PDB entry 8I03 | electron microscopy, 3.20 A resolution | chains E and G of the 11 polymer chains in the assembly

# Chain E
Name: Transcriptional regulatory protein dep1
Source organism: Schizosaccharomyces pombe
UniProt: Q9P7M1 (DEP1_SCHPO); residues 1-491 here = UniProt positions 1-491
Sequence (491 residues; row label = number of the first residue in the row):
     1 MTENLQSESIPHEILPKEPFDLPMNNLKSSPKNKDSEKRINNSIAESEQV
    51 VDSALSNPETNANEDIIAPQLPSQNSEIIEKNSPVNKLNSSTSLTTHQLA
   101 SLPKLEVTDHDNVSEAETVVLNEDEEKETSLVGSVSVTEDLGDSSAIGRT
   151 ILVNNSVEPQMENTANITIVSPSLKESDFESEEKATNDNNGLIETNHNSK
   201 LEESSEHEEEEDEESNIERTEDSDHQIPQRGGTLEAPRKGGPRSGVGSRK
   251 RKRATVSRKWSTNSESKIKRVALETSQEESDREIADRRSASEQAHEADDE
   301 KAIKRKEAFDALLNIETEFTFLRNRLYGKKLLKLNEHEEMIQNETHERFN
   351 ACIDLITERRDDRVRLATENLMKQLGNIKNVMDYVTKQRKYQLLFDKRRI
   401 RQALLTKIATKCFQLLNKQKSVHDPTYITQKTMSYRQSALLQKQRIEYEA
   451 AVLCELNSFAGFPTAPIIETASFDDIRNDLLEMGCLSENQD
Unresolved in the structure: 1-310, 427-431, 485-491
Curated features (UniProtKB/Swiss-Prot):
  - modified residue (Phosphoserine): S204, S223

# Chain G
Name: Transcriptional regulatory protein sds3
Source organism: Schizosaccharomyces pombe
UniProt: Q9UTB6 (SDS3_SCHPO); residue numbers follow UniProt; this construct covers 1-267
Sequence (267 residues; numbered 1 to 267; the number before each row is that of its first residue):
     1 MDVLSRVFDNEKEELDPLLNNPLTASEFRAKKAELEAELESIRNGTCKTL
    51 LDLADELRRSRDEELEIAERWRTFLVNRAQEEYEVEMKAAKEEYEYRCKT
   101 LKEMVLSHLNEKKRKIYEAKDMFDIGSESSTLLLHDASSQFIDRRKLRHR
   151 RNAGNQQNTQQLPSLNFFDDYLLFPTDETAVIPQSVKNAVRNSVNSVKPT
   201 SAEASLFSPLLSMANANPTNGRERDPRASERAERDREKAVEKGLSGATEE
   251 DIQSDLQLLKKELAKKK
Unresolved in the structure: 10-18, 139-229, 267

# Chain E / chain G interface
Contacting residue pairs (64):
  L312(E) with H135(G)
  E316(E) with T131(G)
  F319(E) with S127(G)
  Y327(E) with K120(G)
  K330(E) with I116(G)
  L334(E) with L109(G); K113(G)
  N335(E) with K113(G)
  H337(E) with L109(G)
  E338(E) with L109(G)
  I341(E) with K102(G); V105(G), hydrophobic; L106(G), hydrophobic; L109(G), hydrophobic
  Q342(E) with K102(G); L106(G)
  C352(E) with L101(G), hydrophobic
  I353(E) with L101(G), hydrophobic
  I356(E) with Y94(G), hydrophobic; R97(G)
  T357(E) with Y94(G)
  R360(E) with Y94(G)
  R363(E) with E86(G), salt bridge; A89(G); A90(G)
  V364(E) with M87(G), hydrophobic
  L371(E) with Y83(G), hydrophobic
  Q374(E) with E82(G), hydrogen bond
  I378(E) with L75(G), hydrophobic
  M382(E) with A68(G); W71(G); R72(G)
  D383(E) with R72(G), salt bridge
  R389(E) with E64(G); L65(G)
  L393(E) with L57(G); R58(G)
  D396(E) with M1(G); L57(G)
  K397(E) with L57(G)
  R399(E) with L4(G)
  I400(E) with V3(G), hydrophobic; L50(G), hydrophobic; L53(G), hydrophobic
  R401(E) with I42(G), hydrogen bond (side chain-backbone); R43(G)
  A403(E) with V7(G), hydrophobic
  L404(E) with V7(G), hydrophobic; I42(G), hydrophobic
  L405(E) with L39(G), hydrophobic; I42(G), hydrophobic
  K407(E) with V7(G), hydrogen bond (side chain-backbone)
  I408(E) with E38(G); L39(G), hydrophobic
  C412(E) with E36(G)
  L415(E) with K31(G)
  L416(E) with K32(G)
  K418(E) with L19(G), hydrogen bond (side chain-backbone); N20(G)
  Q419(E) with L23(G); F28(G)
  V422(E) with N20(G); P22(G), hydrophobic
  H423(E) with L23(G), hydrogen bond (side chain-backbone)
Also at the interface, not in a pair above, chain E (53 interface residues in all): T320, R323, A367, T368, L375, V385, T386, K390, Q392, A409, K411
Also at the interface, not in a pair above, chain G (57 interface residues in all): F8, L35, G45, R61, V76, A79, Q80, E93, C98, K112, F123, D124

# In short
53 residues of chain E and 57 residues of chain G are in contact, with 5 hydrogen bonds and 2 salt bridges.
Polar pairs include R363(E)-E86(G), D383(E)-R72(G) and Q374(E)-E82(G).
Here chain E is Transcriptional regulatory protein dep1 and chain G is Transcriptional regulatory protein
sds3, both from Schizosaccharomyces pombe. Entry 8I03 (Cryo-EM structure of the SIN3L complex from S. pombe)
was determined by electron microscopy, deposited together with 8I02.
